8JA0 - chains A and B of the 3 polymer chains in the assembly; structure by electron microscopy, 3.52 A resolution.

== Chain A ==
Name: CRISPR-associated endonuclease Cas9
From: Neisseria meningitidis
Notes: EC 3.1.-.-
UniProt: C9X1G5 (CAS9_NEIM8); residues 1-1082 here = UniProt positions 1-1082
Sequence (1082 residues; numbered 1 to 1082; the number before each row is that of its first residue):
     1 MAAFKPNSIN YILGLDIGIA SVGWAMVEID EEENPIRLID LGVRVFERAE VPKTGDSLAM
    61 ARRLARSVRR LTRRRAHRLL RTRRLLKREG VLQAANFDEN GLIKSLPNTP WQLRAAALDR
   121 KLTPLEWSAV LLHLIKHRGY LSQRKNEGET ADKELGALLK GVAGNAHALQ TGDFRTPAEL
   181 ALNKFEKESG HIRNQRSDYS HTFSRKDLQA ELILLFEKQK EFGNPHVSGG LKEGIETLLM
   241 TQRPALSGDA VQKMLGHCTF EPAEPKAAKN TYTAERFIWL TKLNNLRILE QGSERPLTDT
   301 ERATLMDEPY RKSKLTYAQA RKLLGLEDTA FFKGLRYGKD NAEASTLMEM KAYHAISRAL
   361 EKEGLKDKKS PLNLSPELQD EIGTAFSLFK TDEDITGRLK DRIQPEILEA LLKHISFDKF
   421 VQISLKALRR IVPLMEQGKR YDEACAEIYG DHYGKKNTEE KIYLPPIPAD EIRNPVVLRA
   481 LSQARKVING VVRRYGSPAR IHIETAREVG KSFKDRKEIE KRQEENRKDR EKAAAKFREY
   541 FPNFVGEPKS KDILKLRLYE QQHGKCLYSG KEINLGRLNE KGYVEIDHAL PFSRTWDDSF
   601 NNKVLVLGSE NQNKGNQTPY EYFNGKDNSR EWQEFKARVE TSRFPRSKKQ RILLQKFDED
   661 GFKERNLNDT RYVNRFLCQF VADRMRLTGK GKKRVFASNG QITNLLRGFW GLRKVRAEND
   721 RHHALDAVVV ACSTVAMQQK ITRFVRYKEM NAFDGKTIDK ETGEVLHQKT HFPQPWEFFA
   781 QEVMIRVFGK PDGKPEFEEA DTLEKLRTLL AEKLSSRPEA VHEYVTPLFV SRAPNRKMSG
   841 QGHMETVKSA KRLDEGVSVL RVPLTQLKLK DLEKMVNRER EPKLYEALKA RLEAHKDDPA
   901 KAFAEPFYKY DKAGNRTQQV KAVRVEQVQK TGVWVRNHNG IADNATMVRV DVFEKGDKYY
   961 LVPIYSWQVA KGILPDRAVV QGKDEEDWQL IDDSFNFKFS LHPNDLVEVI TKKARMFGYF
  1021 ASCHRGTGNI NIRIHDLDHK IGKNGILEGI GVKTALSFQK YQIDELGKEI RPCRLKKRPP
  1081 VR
Not modelled in the structure: 1-7, 142-154, 334-340, 450-457, 714-718, 755-769
UniProt features mapped onto this chain:
  - active site: Asp-16 (For RuvC-like nuclease domain), His-588 (Proton acceptor for HNH nuclease domain)
  - binding site (Mg(2+)): Asp-16, Glu-504, Glu-508, His-723
  - mutagenesis: Asp-16 (D16A: Does not restore CRISPR interference during plasmid transformation to deletion mutant), His-588 (H588A: Does not restore CRISPR interference during plasmid transformation to deletion mutant)

== Chain B ==
Molecule: 117-nt RNA strand
From: Neisseria meningitidis
Sequence (117 nucleotides; numbered 16 to 132; the number before each row is that of its first residue):
    16 UAACUUUACG UUGUAGCUCC CUUUCUCGAA AGAGAACCGU UGCUACAAUA AGGCCGUCUG
    76 AAAAGAUGUG CCGCAACGCU CUGCCCCUUA AAGCUCCUGC UUUAAGGGGC AUCGUUU
Not modelled in the structure: 112-113

== Interface between chain A and chain B ==
Contacting residue pairs (167; chain A residue first):
  Ser-57(A) / A17(B)  phosphate contact
  Leu-58(A) / A90(B)  sugar contact
  Leu-58(A) / A91(B)  phosphate contact
  Ala-59(A) / A18(B)  phosphate contact
  Ala-59(A) / A90(B)  sugar contact
  Arg-62(A) / G88(B)  salt bridge to the phosphate
  Arg-62(A) / C89(B)  salt bridge to the phosphate
  Arg-62(A) / A90(B)  base contact
  Arg-62(A) / U132(B)  hydrogen bond to the base
  Arg-63(A) / A18(B)  salt bridge to the phosphate
  Arg-63(A) / C19(B)  phosphate contact
  Ala-65(A) / C89(B)  base contact
  Arg-66(A) / A18(B)  phosphate contact
  Arg-66(A) / C19(B)  salt bridge to the phosphate
  Arg-66(A) / G88(B)  salt bridge to the phosphate
  Arg-66(A) / U132(B)  hydrogen bond to the base
  Val-68(A) / A65(B)  phosphate contact
  Arg-69(A) / A65(B)  phosphate contact
  Arg-69(A) / G88(B)  hydrogen bond to the base
  Arg-69(A) / C89(B)  salt bridge to the phosphate
  Arg-70(A) / C19(B)  salt bridge to the phosphate
  Arg-70(A) / C87(B)  salt bridge to the phosphate
  Leu-71(A) / U21(B)  sugar contact
  Leu-71(A) / U22(B)  phosphate contact
  Thr-72(A) / U64(B)  base contact
  Thr-72(A) / A65(B)  phosphate contact
  Arg-73(A) / C87(B)  base contact
  Arg-73(A) / G88(B)  hydrogen bond to the base
  Arg-74(A) / U20(B)  salt bridge to the phosphate
  Arg-74(A) / U21(B)  salt bridge to the phosphate
  Arg-75(A) / A23(B)  salt bridge to the phosphate
  His-77(A) / U84(B)  hydrogen bond to the sugar
  His-77(A) / G85(B)  phosphate contact
  Arg-78(A) / U22(B)  salt bridge to the phosphate
  Leu-79(A) / A62(B)  phosphate contact
  Leu-80(A) / G83(B)  phosphate contact
  Arg-81(A) / U84(B)  hydrogen bond to the sugar
  Arg-81(A) / G85(B)  salt bridge to the phosphate
  Arg-83(A) / A62(B)  salt bridge to the phosphate
  Arg-84(A) / U82(B)  phosphate contact
  Arg-84(A) / G83(B)  salt bridge to the phosphate
  Asn-100(A) / A81(B)  hydrogen bond to the phosphate
  Asn-100(A) / U82(B)  hydrogen bond to the phosphate
  Leu-102(A) / C61(B)  sugar contact
  Leu-102(A) / A62(B)  sugar contact
  Pro-107(A) / A60(B)  sugar contact
  Asn-108(A) / U59(B)  hydrogen bond to the sugar
  Asn-108(A) / A60(B)  sugar contact
  Pro-110(A) / A60(B)  sugar contact
  Trp-111(A) / U59(B)  phosphate contact
  Trp-111(A) / A60(B)  hydrogen bond to the phosphate
  His-133(A) / A60(B)  salt bridge to the phosphate
  Lys-136(A) / C61(B)  phosphate contact
  Lys-136(A) / A62(B)  salt bridge to the phosphate
  His-137(A) / A23(B)  phosphate contact
  His-137(A) / C61(B)  phosphate contact
  Arg-138(A) / U21(B)  phosphate contact
  Arg-138(A) / U22(B)  salt bridge to the phosphate
  Gly-139(A) / U22(B)  sugar contact
  Tyr-140(A) / U21(B)  base contact
  Gly-190(A) / C58(B)  sugar contact
  Ile-192(A) / U59(B)  hydrogen bond to the phosphate
  Arg-193(A) / C24(B)  phosphate contact
  Arg-193(A) / U59(B)  hydrogen bond to the phosphate
  Asn-194(A) / A23(B)  sugar contact
  Asn-194(A) / C24(B)  hydrogen bond to the phosphate
  Gln-195(A) / C24(B)  phosphate contact
  Gln-195(A) / G25(B)  phosphate contact
  Gln-195(A) / C58(B)  hydrogen bond to the phosphate
  Arg-196(A) / C24(B)  hydrogen bond to the sugar
  Arg-196(A) / G25(B)  phosphate contact
  Ser-197(A) / C24(B)  sugar contact
  Asp-198(A) / A23(B)  sugar contact
  Tyr-199(A) / A23(B)  hydrogen bond to the base
  Thr-202(A) / U22(B)  sugar contact
  Gln-242(A) / U20(B)  hydrogen bond to the sugar
  Gln-242(A) / U21(B)  hydrogen bond to the sugar
  Arg-243(A) / U20(B)  hydrogen bond to the sugar
  Arg-243(A) / U21(B)  hydrogen bond to the phosphate
  Arg-243(A) / G85(B)  salt bridge to the phosphate
  Arg-243(A) / C86(B)  salt bridge to the phosphate
  Ala-245(A) / C19(B)  sugar contact
  Leu-246(A) / C19(B)  hydrogen bond to the sugar
  Pro-466(A) / G93(B)  sugar contact
  Arg-473(A) / U16(B)  sugar contact
  Pro-475(A) / A17(B)  phosphate contact
  Arg-479(A) / A91(B)  salt bridge to the phosphate
  Arg-479(A) / C92(B)  phosphate contact
  Ser-482(A) / G93(B)  phosphate contact
  Arg-485(A) / G93(B)  salt bridge to the phosphate
  Arg-485(A) / C94(B)  salt bridge to the phosphate
  Arg-493(A) / G123(B)  salt bridge to the phosphate
  Arg-493(A) / G124(B)  salt bridge to the phosphate
  Pro-834(A) / C125(B)  sugar contact
  Arg-836(A) / C125(B)  hydrogen bond to the sugar
  Arg-836(A) / A126(B)  phosphate contact
  Lys-837(A) / A90(B)  phosphate contact
  Lys-837(A) / A91(B)  salt bridge to the phosphate
  Met-838(A) / U127(B)  base contact
  Ser-839(A) / C89(B)  sugar contact
  Ser-839(A) / A90(B)  hydrogen bond to the phosphate
  Gly-840(A) / A65(B)  hydrogen bond to the base
  Gly-840(A) / C89(B)  sugar contact
  Gln-841(A) / C89(B)  base contact
  Gly-842(A) / A65(B)  hydrogen bond to the base
  Gly-842(A) / A66(B)  base contact
  His-843(A) / A65(B)  hydrogen bond to the sugar
  Val-847(A) / U26(B)  hydrogen bond to the sugar
  Val-847(A) / U27(B)  sugar contact
  Ser-849(A) / U27(B)  phosphate contact
  Ser-849(A) / G28(B)  hydrogen bond to the phosphate
  Lys-851(A) / G28(B)  phosphate contact
  Lys-851(A) / U29(B)  salt bridge to the phosphate
  Lys-851(A) / G54(B)  salt bridge to the phosphate
  Val-859(A) / U55(B)  phosphate contact
  Arg-861(A) / U26(B)  salt bridge to the phosphate
  Arg-861(A) / U27(B)  phosphate contact
  Arg-861(A) / G57(B)  salt bridge to the phosphate
  Asn-877(A) / G54(B)  hydrogen bond to the sugar
  Asn-877(A) / U55(B)  hydrogen bond to the sugar
  Arg-880(A) / C36(B)  hydrogen bond to the sugar
  Arg-880(A) / U37(B)  base contact
  Arg-880(A) / C53(B)  base contact
  Arg-880(A) / G54(B)  hydrogen bond to the base
  Glu-881(A) / C35(B)  sugar contact
  Glu-881(A) / G54(B)  hydrogen bond to the base
  Lys-909(A) / C34(B)  base contact
  Lys-909(A) / U56(B)  sugar contact
  Asp-911(A) / C35(B)  phosphate contact
  Lys-912(A) / C36(B)  phosphate contact
  Thr-917(A) / C34(B)  sugar contact
  Gln-918(A) / U56(B)  base contact
  Gln-918(A) / G57(B)  hydrogen bond to the sugar
  Gln-919(A) / U56(B)  hydrogen bond to the sugar
  Gln-919(A) / G57(B)  sugar contact
  Val-920(A) / U56(B)  sugar contact
  Lys-921(A) / G57(B)  phosphate contact
  Lys-921(A) / C58(B)  salt bridge to the phosphate
  Ala-922(A) / U56(B)  phosphate contact
  Ala-922(A) / G57(B)  hydrogen bond to the phosphate
  Arg-924(A) / U27(B)  salt bridge to the phosphate
  Arg-924(A) / U55(B)  phosphate contact
  Arg-924(A) / U56(B)  salt bridge to the phosphate
  Val-933(A) / A66(B)  sugar contact
  Trp-934(A) / A66(B)  phosphate contact
  Val-935(A) / A66(B)  sugar contact
  Arg-936(A) / A63(B)  base contact
  Arg-936(A) / U64(B)  hydrogen bond to the sugar
  Arg-936(A) / A65(B)  hydrogen bond to the sugar
  Asn-939(A) / U27(B)  hydrogen bond to the sugar
  Asn-939(A) / G28(B)  hydrogen bond to the sugar
  Gly-940(A) / U27(B)  sugar contact
  Ser-966(A) / A66(B)  base contact
  Trp-967(A) / A66(B)  base contact
  Ala-970(A) / A66(B)  base contact
  Ala-970(A) / G67(B)  hydrogen bond to the sugar
  Lys-971(A) / G67(B)  salt bridge to the phosphate
  Gln-1062(A) / C101(B)  hydrogen bond to the sugar
  Arg-1071(A) / C102(B)  salt bridge to the phosphate
  Cys-1073(A) / C100(B)  sugar contact
  Cys-1073(A) / C101(B)  phosphate contact
  Arg-1074(A) / C101(B)  phosphate contact
  Lys-1076(A) / C100(B)  salt bridge to the phosphate
  Pro-1079(A) / U127(B)  base contact
  Pro-1080(A) / U127(B)  hydrogen bond to the base
  Val-1081(A) / U127(B)  base contact
  Arg-1082(A) / U127(B)  base contact
Other interface residues (no listed pair), chain A (121 interface residues in all): Ala-76, Thr-109, Leu-158, His-191, Arg-205, Pro-244, Tyr-463, Asn-474, Lys-486, Asn-835, Lys-848, Leu-860, Val-876, Glu-879, Val-923, Arg-949, Glu-1065, Glu-1069, Pro-1072, Leu-1075
Other interface residues (no listed pair), chain B (61 interface residues in all): G31, G68, C69, C99, G122

== Summary ==
The interface between chain A and chain B involves 121 residues on one side and 61 on the other, with 43
hydrogen bonds and 36 salt bridges. Polar pairs include Arg-62(A)/U132(B), Arg-66(A)/U132(B) and
Arg-69(A)/G88(B).
Chain A is CRISPR-associated endonuclease Cas9 and chain B is a 117-nt RNA strand, both from Neisseria
meningitidis; the structure, Cryo-EM structure of the NmeCas9-sgRNA-AcrIIC4 ternary complex, was determined by
electron microscopy together with 7XVQ from the same study.
